7DW5 - chains A and E of the 6 polymer chains in the assembly; structure by X-ray diffraction, 2.83 A resolution.

[Chain A]
Name: Double homeobox protein 4-like protein 2
Organism: Homo sapiens
Reference sequence: P0CJ85 (DU4L2_HUMAN); numbering as in UniProt (aligned over 1-150)
Sequence (150 residues; each row starts with the number of its first residue):
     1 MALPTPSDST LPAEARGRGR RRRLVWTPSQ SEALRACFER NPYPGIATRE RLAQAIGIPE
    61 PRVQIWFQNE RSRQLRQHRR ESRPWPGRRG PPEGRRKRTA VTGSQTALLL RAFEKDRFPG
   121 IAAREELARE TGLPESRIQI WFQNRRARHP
Disordered / not traced: 1-19
Curated features (UniProtKB/Swiss-Prot):
  - DNA-binding region: Gly19 to His78 (Homeobox 1), Gly94 (Homeobox 2)
What the authors report for this chain:
  - self-association interface (contacts with another copy of this molecule); pairs are residue here / residue on that copy: Asn41-Glu93 (hydrogen bond), Thr48-Glu93 (hydrogen bond), Arg76
  - binding site for the 21-nt DNA strand (chain E): Arg20, Arg23, Asn69
  - binding site for the 21-nt DNA strand: Arg95, Arg98, Asn144, Arg148
  - contacts within the chain: Glu70-Arg73, Arg73-Gln74, Arg145-Arg148, Arg148-His149
  - specificity-determining residues: Arg73, Arg148
  - mutagenesis - H78A/E93R: unchanged binding to the 21-nt DNA strand (chain E)
  - mutagenesis - H78A/E93R: decreased binding to RAG1/2

[Chain E]
Molecule: 21-nt DNA strand
Sequence (21 nucleotides; row label = number of the first residue in the row):
     1 CGACTTGATG AGATTAGACT G

[Interface between chain A and chain E]
Pairs across the interface (13):
  Arg20(A) - DT15(E)  base contact
  Arg23(A) - DG17(E)  base contact
  Tyr43(A) - DG10(E)  phosphate contact
  Tyr43(A) - DA11(E)  hydrogen bond to the phosphate
  Arg49(A) - DT9(E)  salt bridge to the phosphate
  Gln64(A) - DT9(E)  phosphate contact
  Gln68(A) - DG10(E)  base contact
  Gln68(A) - DA11(E)  hydrogen bond to the phosphate
  Arg71(A) - DG10(E)  salt bridge to the phosphate
  Arg71(A) - DA11(E)  salt bridge to the phosphate
  Ser72(A) - DG12(E)  base contact
  Leu75(A) - DA11(E)  phosphate contact
  Arg79(A) - DG12(E)  salt bridge to the phosphate
Other interface residues (no listed pair), chain A (12 interface residues in all): Asn69, Arg76
Other interface residues (no listed pair), chain E (8 interface residues in all): DA13, DA16

[Overview]
Chain A and chain E form an interface of 12 and 8 residues respectively, with 2 hydrogen bonds and 4 salt
bridges. Polar contacts include Tyr43(A)-DA11(E), Gln68(A)-DA11(E) and Arg49(A)-DT9(E). From the paper: a
binding site for the 21-nt DNA strand at Arg95(A), Arg98(A) and Asn144(A) among others; H78A/E93R of chain A
reduce binding to RAG1/2.
Here chain A is Double homeobox protein 4-like protein 2 (Homo sapiens) and chain E is a 21-nt DNA strand.
Entry 7DW5 (Crystal structure of DUX4 HD1-HD2 domain complexed with ERG sites) was determined by X-ray
diffraction.
